PDB entry 8XA1 | electron microscopy, 4.80 A resolution (low resolution: residue-level contacts below are approximate; hydrogen-bond / salt-bridge calls are withheld) | chains I and d of the 8 polymer chains in the assembly

# Chain I
Molecule: Tri2A
From: Human alphaherpesvirus 3
Chain sequence (297 residues; numbered 3 to 315; 16 numbers in that range are skipped by the numbering (no residue carries them; nothing is unmodelled there); the number before each row is that of its first residue):
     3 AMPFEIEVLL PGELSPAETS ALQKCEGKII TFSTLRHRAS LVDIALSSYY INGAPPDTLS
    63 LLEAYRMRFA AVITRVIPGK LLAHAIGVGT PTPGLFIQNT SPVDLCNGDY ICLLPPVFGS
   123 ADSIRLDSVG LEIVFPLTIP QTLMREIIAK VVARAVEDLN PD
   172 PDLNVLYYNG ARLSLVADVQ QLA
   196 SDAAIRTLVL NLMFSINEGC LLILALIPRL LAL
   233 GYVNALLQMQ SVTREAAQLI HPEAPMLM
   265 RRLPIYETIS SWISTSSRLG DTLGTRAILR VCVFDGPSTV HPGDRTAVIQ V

# Chain d
Molecule: Tri1
From: Human alphaherpesvirus 3
Chain sequence (357 residues; row label = number of the first residue in the row; note: 103 numbers in that range are skipped by the numbering (no residue carries them; nothing is unmodelled there)):
     8 AAAAAAAAAA AAAAAAAAAA AAAAAAAAA
    44 AAAAAAAA
    76 IVINRMNNIQ INPTSIGNPQ TIRLPLNNFK STTQLIQQVS LTDFFRPDIE HAGSTVLILR
   136 HPTDLPHLAR HRAPPGRQTE RLAEAWGQLL EAS
   176 ESGCARAYVT SLSFIAACRA EEYTDKQAAE ANRTAIVSAY GCSRMGARLI RFSECLRAMV
   236 QCHVFPHRFI SFFGSLLEYT IQDNLCNITA VAKGPQEAAR TDKTSTRRVT ANIPACVFWD
   296 VDKDLHLSAD GLKHVFLVFV YTQRRQREGV RLHLALSQLN EQCFGRGIGF LLGARI
   417 CMYAAYTLIG TIPSESVRYT RRMERFGGYN VPTIWLEGVV WGGTNTWNEC Y

# Interface between chain I and chain d
Contacting residue pairs (23):
  T92(I) with F104(d)
  L107(I) with R135(d); R181(d)
  N109(I) with I133(d); F248(d)
  D111(I) with N461(d)
  R147(I) with R243(d)
  Y178(I) with H136(d); L143(d)
  Y179(I) with R135(d); H136(d)
  N180(I) with H136(d); T138(d)
  R290(I) with E336(d); T460(d)
  R294(I) with I111(d)
  C296(I) with L110(d); I111(d)
  V297(I) with Q112(d)
  F298(I) with L110(d); Q112(d)
  D299(I) with Q112(d)
  I313(I) with Q109(d)
Also at the interface, not in a pair above, chain I (21 interface residues in all): P93, V105, C108, T144, G181, S302
Also at the interface, not in a pair above, chain d (20 interface residues in all): V114, H142, A182, W463

# Summary
The interface between chain I and chain d involves 21 residues on one side and 20 on the other.
Chain I is Tri2A and chain d is Tri1, both from Human alphaherpesvirus 3; the structure, Portal vertex
capsomer of VZV B-capsid, was determined by electron microscopy (same publication as 8X9W, 8X9X, 8X9Y, 8X9Z,
8XA0, 8XA2 and 8XA3).
